3QJD - chains B and C of the 4 polymer chains in the assembly; structure by X-ray diffraction, 1.56 A resolution.

# Chain B
Name: Hemoglobin subunit beta
Organism: Homo sapiens
UniProt: P68871 (HBB_HUMAN); residues 1-146 here correspond to UniProt positions 2-147 (UniProt number = residue number + 1)
Chain sequence (146 residues; each row starts with the number of its first residue):
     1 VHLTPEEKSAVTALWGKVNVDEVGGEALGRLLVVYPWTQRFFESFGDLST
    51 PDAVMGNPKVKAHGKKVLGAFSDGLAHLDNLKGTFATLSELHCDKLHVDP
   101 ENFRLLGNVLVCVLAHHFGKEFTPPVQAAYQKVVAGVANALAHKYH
Swiss-Prot annotation at these positions:
  - binding site ((2R)-2,3-bisphosphoglycerate): Val1, His2, Lys82, His143
  - binding site (heme b): His63, His92
  - site: Glu7, Lys8 (Microbial infection: Cleavage), Gly25, Glu26 (Microbial infection: Cleavage), Gly29, Arg30 (Microbial infection: Cleavage), Tyr35, Pro36 (Microbial infection: Cleavage), Trp37, Thr38 (Microbial infection: Cleavage), Phe45, Gly46 (Microbial infection: Cleavage), Asp52, Ala53 (Microbial infection: Cleavage), Gly56, Asn57 (Microbial infection: Cleavage), Lys59 (Not glycated), Phe71, Ser72 (Microbial infection: Cleavage), Gly74, Leu75 (Microbial infection: Cleavage), Lys82 (Not glycated), Thr84, Phe85 (Microbial infection: Cleavage), His92, Cys93 (Microbial infection: Cleavage), Lys95 (Not glycated), Arg104, Leu105 (Microbial infection: Cleavage), Leu110, Val111 (Microbial infection: Cleavage), Gly119, Lys120 (Microbial infection: Cleavage), Phe122, Thr123 (Microbial infection: Cleavage), Ala128, Ala129 (Microbial infection: Cleavage) and 2 more in UniProt
  - modified residue: Val1 (N-acetylvaline), Ser9 (Phosphoserine), Thr12 (Phosphothreonine), Ser44 (Phosphoserine), Thr50 (Phosphothreonine), Lys59 (N6-acetyllysine), Lys82 (N6-acetyllysine), Thr87 (Phosphothreonine), Cys93 (S-nitrosocysteine), Lys144 (N6-acetyllysine)
  - glycosylation: Val1 (N-linked (Glc) (glycation) valine), Lys8 (N-linked (Glc) (glycation) lysine), Lys17 (N-linked (Glc) (glycation) lysine), Lys66 (N-linked (Glc) (glycation) lysine), Lys120 (N-linked (Glc) (glycation) lysine), Lys144 (N-linked (Glc) (glycation) lysine)
Ion coordination: heme Fe near His92 (its only coordinating residue here)
Small-molecule neighbours: heme (HEM): Leu31, Thr38, Phe41, Phe42, His63, Lys66, Val67, Ala70, Phe71, Phe85, Leu88, Leu91, His92, Leu96, Val98, Asn102, Phe103, Leu106, Val137, Leu141

# Chain C
Name: Hemoglobin subunit alpha
Organism: Homo sapiens
UniProt: P69905 (HBA_HUMAN); residues 1-141 here correspond to UniProt positions 2-142 (UniProt number = residue number + 1)
Chain sequence (141 residues; numbered 1 to 141; the number before each row is that of its first residue):
     1 VLSPADKTNVKAAWGKVGAHAGEYGAEALERMFLSFPTTKTYFPHFDLSH
    51 GSAQVKGLGKKVADALTNAVAHVDDMPNALSALSDLHAHKLRVDPVNFKL
   101 LSHCLLVTLAAHLPAEFTPAVHASLDKFLASVSTVLTSKYR
Sequence notes: engineered mutation Leu58 (His59 in P69905)
Swiss-Prot annotation at these positions:
  - binding site (heme b): His87
  - site: Thr8, Asn9 (Microbial infection: Cleavage), Lys11 (Not glycated), Ala13, Trp14 (Microbial infection: Cleavage), Tyr24, Gly25 (Microbial infection: Cleavage), Leu29, Glu30 (Microbial infection: Cleavage), His45, Phe46 (Microbial infection: Cleavage), Asp47, Leu48 (Microbial infection: Cleavage), Ser52, Ala53 (Microbial infection: Cleavage), Val55, Lys56 (Microbial infection: Cleavage), Lys56 (Not glycated), Gly59, Lys60 (Microbial infection: Cleavage), Lys60 (Not glycated), Lys90 (Not glycated), Leu91, Arg92 (Microbial infection: Cleavage), Lys99 (Not glycated), Leu106, Val107 (Microbial infection: Cleavage), Thr108, Leu109 (Microbial infection: Cleavage), Val121, His122 (Microbial infection: Cleavage), Ser133, Thr134 (Microbial infection: Cleavage)
  - modified residue: Ser3 (Phosphoserine), Lys7 (N6-succinyllysine), Thr8 (Phosphothreonine), Lys11 (N6-succinyllysine), Lys16 (N6-acetyllysine), Tyr24 (Phosphotyrosine), Ser35 (Phosphoserine), Lys40 (N6-succinyllysine), Ser49 (Phosphoserine), Ser102 (Phosphoserine), Thr108 (Phosphothreonine), Ser124 (Phosphoserine), Ser131 (Phosphoserine), Thr134 (Phosphothreonine), Thr137 (Phosphothreonine), Ser138 (Phosphoserine)
  - glycosylation (N-linked (Glc) (glycation) lysine): Lys7, Lys16, Lys40, Lys61
Ion coordination: heme Fe near His87 (its only coordinating residue here)
Small-molecule neighbours: heme (HEM): Met32, Thr39, Tyr42, Phe43, His45, Phe46, Leu58, Lys61, Val62, Ala65, Leu66, Leu83, Leu86, His87, Leu91, Val93, Asn97, Phe98, Leu101, Leu105, Val132, Leu136

# How chain B and chain C interact
Residue-residue contacts (28):
  Val34(B) with Arg141(C), hydrogen bond (backbone-side chain)
  Tyr35(B) with Arg141(C)
  Pro36(B) with Arg92(C), hydrogen bond (backbone-side chain); Tyr140(C); Arg141(C)
  Trp37(B) with Arg92(C); Asp94(C), hydrogen bond; Pro95(C); Tyr140(C), hydrophobic; Arg141(C)
  Gln39(B) with Arg92(C), hydrogen bond
  Arg40(B) with Tyr42(C); Leu91(C), hydrogen bond (side chain-backbone); Arg92(C), hydrogen bond (side chain-backbone)
  Glu43(B) with Arg92(C), salt bridge
  His97(B) with Thr41(C); Pro44(C)
  Asp99(B) with Thr41(C); Tyr42(C), hydrogen bond; Asp94(C); Asn97(C), hydrogen bond
  Pro100(B) with Thr38(C)
  Glu101(B) with Asp94(C); Val96(C)
  Leu105(B) with Asp94(C)
  Tyr145(B) with Thr41(C)
  His146(B) with Pro37(C); Lys40(C), hydrogen bond (backbone-side chain)
Interface residues without a listed pair, chain B (15 interface residues in all): Val98
Interface residues without a listed pair, chain C (15 interface residues in all): Val93

# Overview
Chain B and chain C each contribute 15 residues to their interface; the contacts include 9 hydrogen bonds and
1 salt bridge. Polar pairs include Glu43(B)-Arg92(C), Val34(B)-Arg141(C) and Pro36(B)-Arg92(C). Bound to chain
B: heme. Bound to chain C: heme.
Chain B is Hemoglobin subunit beta and chain C is Hemoglobin subunit alpha, both from Homo sapiens; the
structure, Human Hemoglobin A Mutant Alpha H58L Deoxy-Form, was determined by X-ray diffraction.
